PDB entry 3ZOH | X-ray diffraction, 1.65 A resolution | chains C and D

[Chain C (and D)]
Name: Flavoredoxin
Organism: Thermus thermophilus
Notes: chain D of this document is another copy of the same molecule, construct and numbering; everything in this record applies to it too
UniProt: Q72HI0 (Q72HI0_THET2); numbering as in UniProt (aligned over 1-178)
Sequence (178 residues; row label = number of the first residue in the row):
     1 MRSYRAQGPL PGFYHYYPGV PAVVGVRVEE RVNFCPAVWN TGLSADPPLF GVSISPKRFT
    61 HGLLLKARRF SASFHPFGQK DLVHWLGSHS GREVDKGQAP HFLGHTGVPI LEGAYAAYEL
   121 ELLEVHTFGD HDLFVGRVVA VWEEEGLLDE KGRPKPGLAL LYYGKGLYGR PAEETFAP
Residues lining bound ligands:
  - cyclohex-2-en-1-one (A2Q): Tyr-17, Val-38, Trp-39, Arg-58, His-131, Tyr-162
  - FMN (flavin mononucleotide): Pro-21, Asn-33, Cys-35, Pro-36, Ala-37, Val-38, Trp-39, Ser-53, Ile-54, Ser-55, Arg-58, Phe-59, Thr-60, His-84, Leu-86, Gly-87, Ser-88, His-89, Ser-90, Gly-91, Arg-92, Lys-96, His-131, Tyr-162, Tyr-168
Reported in the primary citation:
  - binding site for cyclohex-2-en-1-one: Arg-58, His-131
  - catalytic residues: Tyr-14 (proposed by the authors, not directly observed)

[Chain C / chain D interface]
Pairs across the interface (197; chain C residue first):
  Met-1(C) / Ala-114(D)
  Met-1(C) / Tyr-115(D)
  Met-1(C) / Ala-116(D)
  Met-1(C) / Trp-142(D)
  Met-1(C) / Glu-143(D)
  Met-1(C) / Glu-144(D)
  Met-1(C) / Glu-145(D)
  Arg-2(C) / Val-141(D)
  Arg-2(C) / Trp-142(D)
  Arg-2(C) / Glu-143(D)  salt bridge
  Arg-2(C) / Glu-145(D)  hydrogen bond (backbone-side chain)
  Ser-3(C) / His-105(D)  hydrogen bond
  Ser-3(C) / Val-141(D)
  Ser-3(C) / Trp-142(D)
  Tyr-4(C) / Ala-140(D)
  Tyr-4(C) / Val-141(D)  hydrogen bond (backbone-backbone)
  Tyr-4(C) / Glu-143(D)
  Arg-5(C) / His-105(D)
  Arg-5(C) / Thr-106(D)
  Arg-5(C) / Val-139(D)
  Ala-6(C) / Val-138(D)
  Ala-6(C) / Val-139(D)  hydrogen bond (backbone-backbone)
  Gly-8(C) / Pro-48(D)
  Pro-9(C) / Ala-45(D)
  Pro-9(C) / Asp-46(D)
  Pro-9(C) / Pro-48(D)  hydrophobic
  Leu-10(C) / Pro-48(D)  hydrophobic
  Leu-10(C) / Tyr-118(D)  hydrophobic
  Leu-10(C) / Val-141(D)  hydrophobic
  Gly-12(C) / Lys-151(D)
  Phe-13(C) / Ser-44(D)
  Phe-13(C) / Leu-49(D)
  Phe-13(C) / Tyr-118(D)
  Tyr-14(C) / Lys-151(D)
  Tyr-14(C) / Arg-153(D)
  Tyr-14(C) / Pro-154(D)
  His-15(C) / Phe-74(D)
  His-15(C) / Tyr-115(D)
  His-15(C) / Ala-116(D)
  His-15(C) / Tyr-118(D)  hydrogen bond
  His-15(C) / Val-141(D)
  His-15(C) / Glu-143(D)  salt bridge
  Tyr-16(C) / Val-20(D)
  Tyr-16(C) / Gly-42(D)
  Tyr-16(C) / Phe-50(D)  hydrophobic
  Tyr-16(C) / Phe-74(D)  hydrophobic
  Tyr-16(C) / Tyr-118(D)
  Tyr-17(C) / Val-20(D)
  Tyr-17(C) / Pro-154(D)
  Pro-18(C) / Val-20(D)
  Pro-18(C) / Ala-159(D)
  Pro-18(C) / Pro-171(D)  hydrophobic
  Val-20(C) / Tyr-16(D)
  Val-20(C) / Tyr-17(D)
  Val-20(C) / Pro-18(D)
  Trp-39(C) / Thr-41(D)
  Trp-39(C) / Gly-42(D)
  Trp-39(C) / Leu-43(D)
  Trp-39(C) / Ser-44(D)
  Trp-39(C) / Ala-45(D)
  Asn-40(C) / Asn-40(D)
  Asn-40(C) / Thr-41(D)  hydrogen bond (backbone-side chain)
  Thr-41(C) / Trp-39(D)
  Thr-41(C) / Asn-40(D)  hydrogen bond (side chain-backbone)
  Thr-41(C) / Thr-41(D)
  Gly-42(C) / Tyr-16(D)
  Gly-42(C) / Trp-39(D)
  Leu-43(C) / Trp-39(D)
  Leu-43(C) / Ser-53(D)
  Leu-43(C) / Phe-128(D)
  Leu-43(C) / His-131(D)
  Ser-44(C) / Phe-13(D)
  Ser-44(C) / Trp-39(D)
  Ser-44(C) / Phe-128(D)
  Ser-44(C) / Gly-129(D)
  Ser-44(C) / Asp-130(D)  hydrogen bond (side chain-backbone)
  Ala-45(C) / Pro-9(D)
  Ala-45(C) / Trp-39(D)
  Ala-45(C) / Asp-130(D)  hydrogen bond (backbone-side chain)
  Asp-46(C) / Pro-9(D)
  Asp-46(C) / Asp-130(D)  hydrogen bond (backbone-side chain)
  Pro-48(C) / Gly-8(D)
  Pro-48(C) / Leu-10(D)  hydrophobic
  Leu-49(C) / Phe-13(D)
  Leu-49(C) / Phe-128(D)
  Leu-49(C) / Gly-129(D)
  Phe-50(C) / Tyr-16(D)  hydrophobic
  Ser-53(C) / Leu-43(D)  hydrogen bond (side chain-backbone)
  Phe-74(C) / His-15(D)
  Phe-74(C) / Tyr-16(D)  hydrophobic
  Phe-77(C) / Phe-176(D)  hydrophobic
  Lys-80(C) / Phe-176(D)
  Lys-80(C) / Pro-178(D)
  Asp-81(C) / Pro-178(D)
  His-84(C) / Pro-178(D)
  His-105(C) / Ser-3(D)  hydrogen bond
  His-105(C) / Arg-5(D)
  Ala-114(C) / Met-1(D)
  Tyr-115(C) / Met-1(D)
  Tyr-115(C) / His-15(D)
  Ala-116(C) / Met-1(D)
  Ala-116(C) / His-15(D)
  Tyr-118(C) / Phe-13(D)
  Tyr-118(C) / His-15(D)  hydrogen bond
  Tyr-118(C) / Tyr-16(D)
  Glu-124(C) / Phe-128(D)
  His-126(C) / His-126(D)
  His-126(C) / Phe-128(D)
  Phe-128(C) / Leu-43(D)
  Phe-128(C) / Ser-44(D)
  Phe-128(C) / Leu-49(D)
  Phe-128(C) / Glu-124(D)
  Phe-128(C) / His-126(D)
  Phe-128(C) / Val-135(D)  hydrophobic
  Gly-129(C) / Ser-44(D)
  Gly-129(C) / Pro-47(D)
  Gly-129(C) / Leu-49(D)
  Asp-130(C) / Ser-44(D)  hydrogen bond (backbone-side chain)
  Asp-130(C) / Ala-45(D)  hydrogen bond (side chain-backbone)
  Asp-130(C) / Asp-46(D)  hydrogen bond (side chain-backbone)
  His-131(C) / Leu-43(D)
  Leu-133(C) / Leu-133(D)  hydrophobic
  Val-135(C) / Phe-128(D)  hydrophobic
  Val-138(C) / Ala-6(D)
  Val-139(C) / Arg-5(D)
  Val-139(C) / Ala-6(D)  hydrogen bond (backbone-backbone)
  Ala-140(C) / Tyr-4(D)
  Val-141(C) / Ser-3(D)
  Val-141(C) / Tyr-4(D)  hydrogen bond (backbone-backbone)
  Val-141(C) / Leu-10(D)  hydrophobic
  Val-141(C) / His-15(D)
  Trp-142(C) / Met-1(D)
  Trp-142(C) / Arg-2(D)
  Trp-142(C) / Ser-3(D)
  Glu-143(C) / Met-1(D)
  Glu-143(C) / Arg-2(D)  salt bridge
  Glu-143(C) / Tyr-4(D)  hydrogen bond
  Glu-143(C) / His-15(D)  salt bridge
  Glu-144(C) / Met-1(D)
  Glu-145(C) / Arg-2(D)
  Leu-148(C) / His-15(D)
  Lys-151(C) / Gly-12(D)
  Lys-151(C) / Tyr-14(D)
  Lys-151(C) / Lys-165(D)
  Gly-152(C) / Tyr-14(D)
  Gly-152(C) / His-15(D)
  Arg-153(C) / Tyr-14(D)
  Arg-153(C) / Tyr-163(D)
  Arg-153(C) / Gly-164(D)  hydrogen bond (side chain-backbone)
  Arg-153(C) / Lys-165(D)  hydrogen bond (side chain-backbone)
  Arg-153(C) / Leu-167(D)
  Pro-154(C) / Tyr-14(D)
  Pro-154(C) / His-15(D)
  Pro-154(C) / Tyr-17(D)
  Pro-154(C) / Tyr-163(D)
  Pro-156(C) / Tyr-163(D)
  Ala-159(C) / Pro-18(D)
  Leu-161(C) / Pro-171(D)  hydrophobic
  Tyr-163(C) / Arg-153(D)
  Tyr-163(C) / Pro-156(D)
  Tyr-163(C) / Gly-157(D)
  Tyr-163(C) / Pro-171(D)
  Tyr-163(C) / Thr-175(D)
  Gly-164(C) / Arg-153(D)  hydrogen bond (backbone-side chain)
  Lys-165(C) / Arg-153(D)  hydrogen bond (backbone-side chain)
  Gly-166(C) / Phe-176(D)
  Gly-166(C) / Ala-177(D)
  Gly-166(C) / Pro-178(D)
  Leu-167(C) / Arg-153(D)
  Leu-167(C) / Thr-175(D)
  Leu-167(C) / Phe-176(D)
  Tyr-168(C) / Thr-175(D)
  Tyr-168(C) / Phe-176(D)  hydrogen bond (backbone-backbone)
  Tyr-168(C) / Pro-178(D)
  Arg-170(C) / Pro-171(D)
  Arg-170(C) / Ala-172(D)  hydrogen bond (backbone-backbone)
  Pro-171(C) / Tyr-163(D)
  Pro-171(C) / Arg-170(D)
  Pro-171(C) / Ala-172(D)
  Ala-172(C) / Tyr-163(D)
  Ala-172(C) / Arg-170(D)  hydrogen bond (backbone-backbone)
  Ala-172(C) / Pro-171(D)
  Ala-172(C) / Ala-172(D)
  Glu-174(C) / Arg-170(D)  salt bridge
  Thr-175(C) / Tyr-163(D)
  Thr-175(C) / Leu-167(D)
  Thr-175(C) / Tyr-168(D)
  Phe-176(C) / Lys-80(D)
  Phe-176(C) / Gly-166(D)
  Phe-176(C) / Leu-167(D)
  Phe-176(C) / Tyr-168(D)  hydrogen bond (backbone-backbone)
  Ala-177(C) / Gly-166(D)
  Ala-177(C) / Leu-167(D)  hydrophobic
  Pro-178(C) / Asp-81(D)
  Pro-178(C) / His-84(D)
  Pro-178(C) / Gly-166(D)
  Pro-178(C) / Tyr-168(D)
Interface residues without a listed pair, chain C (82 interface residues in all): Val-38, Pro-47, Ala-117, Gly-157, Gly-169
Interface residues without a listed pair, chain D (82 interface residues in all): Val-38, Phe-77, Leu-148, Gly-152, Leu-161, Gly-169, Glu-174

[Overview]
Chain C and chain D each contribute 82 residues to their interface, with 27 hydrogen bonds and 5 salt bridges.
Polar contacts include Arg-2(C)/Glu-143(D), His-15(C)/Glu-143(D) and Glu-174(C)/Arg-170(D). Ligands of chain
C: cyclohex-2-en-1-one and flavin mononucleotide. The paper reports the catalytic residue Tyr-14(C); a binding
site for cyclohex-2-en-1-one at Arg-58(C) and His-131(C).
Both chains are Flavoredoxin (Thermus thermophilus). Entry 3ZOH (Crystal structure of FMN-binding protein
(YP_005476) from Thermus thermophilus with bound 1-Cyclohex-2-enone) was determined by X-ray diffraction,
deposited together with 3ZOC, 3ZOD, 3ZOE, 3ZOF and 3ZOG.
